4RFC - chain A; structure by X-ray diffraction, 1.65 A resolution.

== Chain A ==
Molecule: Carbonic anhydrase 2
From: Homo sapiens
Notes: EC 4.2.1.1
UniProtKB: P00918 (CAH2_HUMAN); the author numbering skips numbers that UniProt does not, so the offset changes along the chain: 1-125 = UniProt 1-125; 127-261 = UniProt 126-260
Sequence (260 residues; row label = number of the first residue in the row; note: 1 number in that range is skipped by the numbering (no residue carries it; nothing is unmodelled there)):
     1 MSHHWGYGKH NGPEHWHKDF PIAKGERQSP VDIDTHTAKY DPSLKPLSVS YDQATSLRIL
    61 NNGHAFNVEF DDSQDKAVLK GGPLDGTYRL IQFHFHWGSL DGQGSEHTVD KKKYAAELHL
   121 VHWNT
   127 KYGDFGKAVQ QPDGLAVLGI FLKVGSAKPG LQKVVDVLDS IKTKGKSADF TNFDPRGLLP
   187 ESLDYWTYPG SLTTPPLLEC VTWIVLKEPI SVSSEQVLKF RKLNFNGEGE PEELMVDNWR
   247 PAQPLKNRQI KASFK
Not modelled in the structure: 1-3
Bound ions: Zn2+: His94, His96, His119 (together with 3O1)
Small-molecule neighbours: 3O1 (tert-butyl 4-(4-sulfamoylphenoxy)butylcarbamate): Gln92, His94, His96, Glu106, His119, Val121, Phe131, Val135, Val143, Ser197, Leu198, Thr199, Thr200, Pro202, Trp209
Curated features (UniProtKB/Swiss-Prot):
  - active site: His64 (Proton donor/acceptor)
  - binding site (Zn(2+)): His94, His96, His119
  - binding site (substrate): Thr199, Thr200
  - site: Tyr7 (Fine-tunes the proton-transfer properties of H-64), Asn62 (Fine-tunes the proton-transfer properties of H-64), Asn67 (Fine-tunes the proton-transfer properties of H-64), Gln92 (Involved in the binding of some activators, including histamine and L-histidine)
  - modified residue: Ser2 (N-acetylserine), Ser166 (Phosphoserine), Ser173 (Phosphoserine)
Reported in the primary citation:
  - binding site for 3O1: Val121, Phe131, Val135, Leu198, Pro202, Trp209

== In short ==
Chain A binds compound 3O1. His94, His96 and His119 form the Zn2+ site. From UniProt: active-site residue
His64, 3 Zn2+-binding residues and substrate-binding residues Thr199 and Thr200. The paper reports a binding
site for 3O1 at Val121, Phe131 and Val135 among others.
Chain A is Carbonic anhydrase 2 (Homo sapiens); the structure, Human carbonic anhydrase II in complex with
tert-butyl 4-(4-sulfamoylphenoxy)butylcarbamate, was determined by X-ray diffraction, deposited together with
4RFD.
